PDB entry 6UKC | X-ray diffraction, 2.25 A resolution | chain A

[Chain A]
Name: Lysozyme
From: Penaeus vannamei
Notes: EC 3.2.1.17
UniProt: Q95V66 (Q95V66_PENVA); residues -2 to 140 here correspond to UniProt positions 16-158 (UniProt number = residue number + 18)
Amino-acid sequence (144 residues; each row starts with the number of its first residue; numbers below 1 keep their minus sign (Met-3 is residue -3)):
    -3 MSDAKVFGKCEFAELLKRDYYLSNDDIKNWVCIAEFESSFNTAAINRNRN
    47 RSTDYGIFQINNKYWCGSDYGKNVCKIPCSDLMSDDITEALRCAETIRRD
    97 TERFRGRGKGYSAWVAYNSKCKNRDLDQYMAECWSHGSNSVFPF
Disordered / not traced: -3 to -2, 132-140
Construct notes: initiating methionine (-3)
Disulfide bonds: Cys6-Cys129, Cys28-Cys117, Cys62-Cys75, Cys71-Cys89

[Overview]
Chain A is Lysozyme (Penaeus vannamei); the structure, Crystal structure of a lysozyme from Litopenaeus
vannamei, was determined by X-ray diffraction (same publication as 6UL3).
